5IZO - chain A; structure by X-ray diffraction, 1.95 A resolution.

Chain A:
Protein: Bifunctional oligoribonuclease and PAP phosphatase NrnA
Source organism: Bacillus subtilis (strain 168)
Notes: EC 3.1.-.-, 3.1.3.7
UniProt: O34600 (NRNA_BACSU); numbering as in UniProt (aligned over 1-313)
Amino-acid sequence (333 residues; row label = number of the first residue in the row; note: 1 number in that range is skipped by the numbering (no residue carries it; nothing is unmodelled there); numbers below 1 keep their minus sign (Met-20 is residue -20)):
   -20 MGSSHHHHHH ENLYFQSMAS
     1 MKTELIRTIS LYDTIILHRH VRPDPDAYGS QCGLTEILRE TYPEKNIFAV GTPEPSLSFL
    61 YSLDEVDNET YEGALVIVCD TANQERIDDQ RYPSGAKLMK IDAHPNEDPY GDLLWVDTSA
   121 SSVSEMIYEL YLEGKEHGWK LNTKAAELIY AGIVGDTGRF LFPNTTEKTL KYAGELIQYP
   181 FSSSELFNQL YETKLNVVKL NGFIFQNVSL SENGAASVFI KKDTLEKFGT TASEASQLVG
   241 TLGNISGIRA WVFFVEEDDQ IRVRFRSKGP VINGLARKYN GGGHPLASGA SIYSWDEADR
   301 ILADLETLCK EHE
Disordered / not traced: -20 to -7, 258-261, 276-277, 281-283, 286-298, 303, 307, 312-313
Differences from the reference sequence: initiating methionine (-20); expression tag (-19 to -1); engineered mutation Ala103 (His in O34600)
Bound ions: Mn2+ site 1: His20, Asp24, Asp80 (together with phosphate ion); Mn2+ site 2: Asp26, Asp80, Asp156
What the authors report for this chain:
  - catalytic residues: His20, Asp24, Asp26, Asp80, His104, Asp156
  - Mn2+ coordination: His20, Asp24, Asp26, Asp80, Asp156
  - mutagenesis - R262A/R264A (9-fold): decreased catalytic activity on pA4
  - specificity-determining residues: Arg262 (proposed by the authors, not directly observed)

Summary:
His20, Asp24 and Asp80 form the Mn2+ site 1. Asp26, Asp80 and Asp156 coordinate Mn2+ site 2. The paper reports
catalytic residues His20, Asp24 and Asp26 among others; R262A/R264A reduce catalytic activity on pA4.
Chain A is Bifunctional oligoribonuclease and PAP phosphatase NrnA (Bacillus subtilis (strain 168)); the
structure, Bacillus NanoRNase A (H103A) + 2 divalent cations + PO4 at the active site, was determined by X-ray
diffraction (same publication as 5IPP, 5IUF and 5J21).
